Entry 6W18 (electron microscopy, 4.20 A resolution (low resolution: residue-level contacts below are approximate; hydrogen-bond / salt-bridge calls are withheld)); this record covers chains F and G of the 7 polymer chains in the assembly.

[Chain F]
Molecule: Actin-related protein 2/3 complex subunit 4
From: Schizosaccharomyces pombe (strain 972 / ATCC 24843)
UniProtKB: Q92352 (ARPC4_SCHPO); residues 1-168 here = UniProt positions 1-168
Sequence (168 residues; numbered 1 to 168; the number before each row is that of its first residue):
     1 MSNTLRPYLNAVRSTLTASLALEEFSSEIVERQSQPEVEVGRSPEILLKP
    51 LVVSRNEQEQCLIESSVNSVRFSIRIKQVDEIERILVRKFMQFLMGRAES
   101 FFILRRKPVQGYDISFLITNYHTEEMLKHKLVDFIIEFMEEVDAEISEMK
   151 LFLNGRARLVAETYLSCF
Not modelled in the structure: 1-2

[Chain G]
Molecule: Actin-related protein 2/3 complex subunit 5
From: Schizosaccharomyces pombe (strain 972 / ATCC 24843)
UniProtKB: Q10316 (ARPC5_SCHPO); numbering as in UniProt (aligned over 1-152)
Sequence (152 residues; row label = number of the first residue in the row):
     1 MTFRTLDVDSITEPVLTEQDIFPIRNETAEQVQAAVSQLIPQARSAIQTG
    51 NALQGLKTLLSYVPYGNDVQEVRTQYLNAFVDVLSNIRAADIPAFVKECS
   101 TEEIDNIVNFIYRGLANPQAYNSSVLLNWHEKVVEISGIGCIVRVLNSRP
   151 DL
Not modelled in the structure: 1-16, 48-52

[How chain F and chain G interact]
Residue-residue contacts (14):
  Ser-14(F) with Val-134(G)
  Ala-18(F) with Val-143(G)
  Lys-49(F) with Asn-109(G); Leu-146(G); Ser-148(G)
  Leu-51(F) with Tyr-112(G)
  Val-52(F) with Tyr-112(G); Leu-115(G); Ala-116(G)
  Ser-54(F) with Leu-115(G); Pro-118(G); Ser-123(G)
  Arg-55(F) with Asn-122(G)
  Asn-56(F) with Pro-118(G)
Interface residues without a listed pair, chain F (13 interface residues in all): Thr-4, Leu-48, Val-53, Glu-57, Gln-60
Interface residues without a listed pair, chain G (17 interface residues in all): Gln-119, Ser-124, Ile-139, Ile-142, Val-145, Asn-147

[Overview]
The interface between chain F and chain G involves 13 residues on one side and 17 on the other.
Here chain F is Actin-related protein 2/3 complex subunit 4 and chain G is Actin-related protein 2/3 complex
subunit 5, both from Schizosaccharomyces pombe (strain 972 / ATCC 24843). Entry 6W18 (Structure of S. pombe
Arp2/3 complex in inactive state) was determined by electron microscopy.
